9PAV - chains B and C of the 7 polymer chains in the assembly; structure by electron microscopy, 3.22 A resolution.

== Chain B ==
Name: 6-deoxyerythronolide-B synthase
From: Amycolatopsis mediterranei
Notes: EC 2.3.1.94
UniProt: O54666 (O54666_AMYMD); residues 32-1580 here correspond to UniProt positions 631-2179 (UniProt number = residue number + 599)
Amino-acid sequence (1683 residues; numbered 1 to 1683; the number before each row is that of its first residue):
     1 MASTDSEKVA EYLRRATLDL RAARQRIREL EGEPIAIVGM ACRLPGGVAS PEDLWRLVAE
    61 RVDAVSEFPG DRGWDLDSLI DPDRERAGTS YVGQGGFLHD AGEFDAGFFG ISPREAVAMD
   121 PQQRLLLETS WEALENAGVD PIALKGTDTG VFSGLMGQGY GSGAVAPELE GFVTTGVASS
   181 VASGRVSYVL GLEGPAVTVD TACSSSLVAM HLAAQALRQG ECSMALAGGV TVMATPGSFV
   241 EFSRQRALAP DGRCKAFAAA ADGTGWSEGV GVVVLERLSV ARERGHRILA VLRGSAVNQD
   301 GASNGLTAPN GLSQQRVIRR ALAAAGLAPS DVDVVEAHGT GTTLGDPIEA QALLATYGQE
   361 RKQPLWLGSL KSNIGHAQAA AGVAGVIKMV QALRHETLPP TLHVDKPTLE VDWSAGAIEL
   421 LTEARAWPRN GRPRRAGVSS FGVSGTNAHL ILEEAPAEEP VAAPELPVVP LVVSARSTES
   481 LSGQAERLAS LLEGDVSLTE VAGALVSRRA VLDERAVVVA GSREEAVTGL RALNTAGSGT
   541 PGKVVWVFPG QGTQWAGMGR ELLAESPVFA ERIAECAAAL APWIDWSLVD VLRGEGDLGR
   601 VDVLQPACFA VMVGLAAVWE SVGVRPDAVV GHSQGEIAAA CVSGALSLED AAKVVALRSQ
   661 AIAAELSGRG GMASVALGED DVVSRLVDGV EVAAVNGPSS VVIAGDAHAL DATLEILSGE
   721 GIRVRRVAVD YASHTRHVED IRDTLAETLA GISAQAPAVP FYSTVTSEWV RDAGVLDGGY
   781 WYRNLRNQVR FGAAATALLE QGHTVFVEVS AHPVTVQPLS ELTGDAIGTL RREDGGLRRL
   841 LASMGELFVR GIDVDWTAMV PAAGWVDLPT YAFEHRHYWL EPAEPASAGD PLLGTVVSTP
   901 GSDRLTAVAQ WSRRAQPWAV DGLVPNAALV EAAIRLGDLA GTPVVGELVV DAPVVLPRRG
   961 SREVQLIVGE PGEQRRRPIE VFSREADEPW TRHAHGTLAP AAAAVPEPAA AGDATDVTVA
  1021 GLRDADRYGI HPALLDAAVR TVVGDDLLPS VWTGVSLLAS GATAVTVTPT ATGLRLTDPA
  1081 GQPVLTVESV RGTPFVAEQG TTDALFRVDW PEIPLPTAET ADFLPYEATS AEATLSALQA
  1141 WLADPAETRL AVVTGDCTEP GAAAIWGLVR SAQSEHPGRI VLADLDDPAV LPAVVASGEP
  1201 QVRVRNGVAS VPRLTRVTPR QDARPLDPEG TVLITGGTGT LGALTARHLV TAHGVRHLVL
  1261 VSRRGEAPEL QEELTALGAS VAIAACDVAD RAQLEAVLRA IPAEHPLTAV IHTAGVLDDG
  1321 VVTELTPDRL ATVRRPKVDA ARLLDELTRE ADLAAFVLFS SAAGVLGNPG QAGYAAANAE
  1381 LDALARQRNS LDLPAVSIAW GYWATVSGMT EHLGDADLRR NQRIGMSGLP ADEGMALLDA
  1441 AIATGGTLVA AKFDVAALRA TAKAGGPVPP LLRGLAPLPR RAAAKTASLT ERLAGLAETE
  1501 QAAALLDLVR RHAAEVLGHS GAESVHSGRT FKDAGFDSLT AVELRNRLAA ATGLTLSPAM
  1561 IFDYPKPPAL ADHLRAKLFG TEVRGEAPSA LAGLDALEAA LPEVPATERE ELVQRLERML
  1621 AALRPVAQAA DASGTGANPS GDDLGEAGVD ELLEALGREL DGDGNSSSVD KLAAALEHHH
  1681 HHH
Not modelled in the structure: 884-889, 1097-1683
Differences from the reference sequence: expression tag (1-31, 1581-1683)
From the paper describing this entry:
  - catalytic residues: C203

== Chain C ==
Name: 6-deoxyerythronolide-B synthase
From: Amycolatopsis mediterranei
Notes: EC 2.3.1.94
UniProt: O54666 (O54666_AMYMD); residues 32-1580 here correspond to UniProt positions 631-2179 (UniProt number = residue number + 599)
Amino-acid sequence (1683 residues; each row starts with the number of its first residue):
     1 MASTDSEKVA EYLRRATLDL RAARQRIREL EGEPIAIVGM ACRLPGGVAS PEDLWRLVAE
    61 RVDAVSEFPG DRGWDLDSLI DPDRERAGTS YVGQGGFLHD AGEFDAGFFG ISPREAVAMD
   121 PQQRLLLETS WEALENAGVD PIALKGTDTG VFSGLMGQGY GSGAVAPELE GFVTTGVASS
   181 VASGRVSYVL GLEGPAVTVD TACSSSLVAM HLAAQALRQG ECSMALAGGV TVMATPGSFV
   241 EFSRQRALAP DGRCKAFAAA ADGTGWSEGV GVVVLERLSV ARERGHRILA VLRGSAVNQD
   301 GASNGLTAPN GLSQQRVIRR ALAAAGLAPS DVDVVEAHGT GTTLGDPIEA QALLATYGQE
   361 RKQPLWLGSL KSNIGHAQAA AGVAGVIKMV QALRHETLPP TLHVDKPTLE VDWSAGAIEL
   421 LTEARAWPRN GRPRRAGVSS FGVSGTNAHL ILEEAPAEEP VAAPELPVVP LVVSARSTES
   481 LSGQAERLAS LLEGDVSLTE VAGALVSRRA VLDERAVVVA GSREEAVTGL RALNTAGSGT
   541 PGKVVWVFPG QGTQWAGMGR ELLAESPVFA ERIAECAAAL APWIDWSLVD VLRGEGDLGR
   601 VDVLQPACFA VMVGLAAVWE SVGVRPDAVV GHSQGEIAAA CVSGALSLED AAKVVALRSQ
   661 AIAAELSGRG GMASVALGED DVVSRLVDGV EVAAVNGPSS VVIAGDAHAL DATLEILSGE
   721 GIRVRRVAVD YASHTRHVED IRDTLAETLA GISAQAPAVP FYSTVTSEWV RDAGVLDGGY
   781 WYRNLRNQVR FGAAATALLE QGHTVFVEVS AHPVTVQPLS ELTGDAIGTL RREDGGLRRL
   841 LASMGELFVR GIDVDWTAMV PAAGWVDLPT YAFEHRHYWL EPAEPASAGD PLLGTVVSTP
   901 GSDRLTAVAQ WSRRAQPWAV DGLVPNAALV EAAIRLGDLA GTPVVGELVV DAPVVLPRRG
   961 SREVQLIVGE PGEQRRRPIE VFSREADEPW TRHAHGTLAP AAAAVPEPAA AGDATDVTVA
  1021 GLRDADRYGI HPALLDAAVR TVVGDDLLPS VWTGVSLLAS GATAVTVTPT ATGLRLTDPA
  1081 GQPVLTVESV RGTPFVAEQG TTDALFRVDW PEIPLPTAET ADFLPYEATS AEATLSALQA
  1141 WLADPAETRL AVVTGDCTEP GAAAIWGLVR SAQSEHPGRI VLADLDDPAV LPAVVASGEP
  1201 QVRVRNGVAS VPRLTRVTPR QDARPLDPEG TVLITGGTGT LGALTARHLV TAHGVRHLVL
  1261 VSRRGEAPEL QEELTALGAS VAIAACDVAD RAQLEAVLRA IPAEHPLTAV IHTAGVLDDG
  1321 VVTELTPDRL ATVRRPKVDA ARLLDELTRE ADLAAFVLFS SAAGVLGNPG QAGYAAANAE
  1381 LDALARQRNS LDLPAVSIAW GYWATVSGMT EHLGDADLRR NQRIGMSGLP ADEGMALLDA
  1441 AIATGGTLVA AKFDVAALRA TAKAGGPVPP LLRGLAPLPR RAAAKTASLT ERLAGLAETE
  1501 QAAALLDLVR RHAAEVLGHS GAESVHSGRT FKDAGFDSLT AVELRNRLAA ATGLTLSPAM
  1561 IFDYPKPPAL ADHLRAKLFG TEVRGEAPSA LAGLDALEAA LPEVPATERE ELVQRLERML
  1621 AALRPVAQAA DASGTGANPS GDDLGEAGVD ELLEALGREL DGDGNSSSVD KLAAALEHHH
  1681 HHH
Not modelled in the structure: 1-1501, 1577-1683
Modified residues: S1538 (4'-phosphopanthetheine-serine; 4HH)
Differences from the reference sequence: expression tag (1-31, 1581-1683)

== How chain B and chain C interact ==
Pairs across the interface (11; chain B residue first):
  R244(B) with L1539(C)
  Q245(B) with L1539(C)
  N304(B) with F1562(C)
  T307(B) with S1538(C)
  H338(B) with S1538(C)
  T340(B) with S1538(C)
  T342(B) with S1538(C)
  L344(B) with S1538(C)
  H376(B) with S1538(C)
  F441(B) with S1538(C)
  V443(B) with S1538(C)
Interface residues without a listed pair, chain B (14 interface residues in all): S303, G345, G442
Interface residues without a listed pair, chain C (4 interface residues in all): K1532

== Summary ==
14 residues of chain B face 4 of chain C across their interface. The paper reports the catalytic residue
C203(B).
Chain B is 6-deoxyerythronolide-B synthase and chain C is 6-deoxyerythronolide-B synthase, both from
Amycolatopsis mediterranei; the structure, Antibody (1B2) Bound Rifamycin Synthetase Module 1 in the
Elongation Mode, was determined by electron microscopy (same publication as 9PAT and 9PC6).
